Entry 8I4L (electron microscopy, 3.23 A resolution); this record covers chains B and F of the 7 polymer chains in the assembly.

[Chain B (and F)]
Name: The capsid protein(gp 19) of P-SCSP1u
From: Prochlorococcus phage P-SCSP1u
Notes: chain F of this document is another copy of the same molecule, construct and numbering; everything in this record applies to it too
Sequence (328 residues; each row starts with the number of its first residue):
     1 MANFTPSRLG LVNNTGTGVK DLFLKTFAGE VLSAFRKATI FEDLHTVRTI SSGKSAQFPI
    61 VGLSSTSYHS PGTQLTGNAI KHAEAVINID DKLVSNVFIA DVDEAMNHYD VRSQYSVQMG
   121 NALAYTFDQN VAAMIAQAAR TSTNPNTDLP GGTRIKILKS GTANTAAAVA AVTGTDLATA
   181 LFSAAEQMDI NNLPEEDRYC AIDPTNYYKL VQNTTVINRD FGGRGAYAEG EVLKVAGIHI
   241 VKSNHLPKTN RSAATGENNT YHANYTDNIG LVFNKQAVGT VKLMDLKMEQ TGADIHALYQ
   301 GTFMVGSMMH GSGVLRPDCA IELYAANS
Disordered / not traced: 1

[How chain B and chain F interact]
Pairs across the interface (91):
  Ser-52(B) / Thr-26(F)
  Gly-53(B) / Leu-24(F)
  Gly-53(B) / Thr-26(F)
  Lys-54(B) / Lys-20(F)
  Lys-54(B) / Phe-23(F)
  Lys-54(B) / Leu-24(F)  hydrogen bond (backbone-backbone)
  Ser-55(B) / Lys-25(F)
  Ser-55(B) / Thr-26(F)  hydrogen bond (backbone-backbone)
  Ala-56(B) / Thr-26(F)
  Ala-56(B) / Ala-28(F)  hydrophobic
  Gln-57(B) / Thr-26(F)  hydrogen bond (backbone-backbone)
  Gln-57(B) / Phe-27(F)
  Gln-57(B) / Ala-28(F)  hydrogen bond (backbone-backbone)
  Gln-57(B) / His-108(F)  hydrogen bond
  Phe-58(B) / Ala-28(F)  hydrophobic
  Pro-59(B) / Phe-27(F)
  Pro-59(B) / Glu-30(F)
  Pro-59(B) / Val-31(F)
  Pro-59(B) / Leu-32(F)  hydrogen bond (backbone-backbone)
  Pro-59(B) / Tyr-109(F)
  Val-61(B) / Val-31(F)  hydrophobic
  Val-61(B) / Ser-33(F)
  Ser-64(B) / Ser-95(F)
  Ser-64(B) / Gln-118(F)  hydrogen bond (side chain-backbone)
  Ser-64(B) / Met-119(F)
  Ser-64(B) / Ala-122(F)
  Ser-65(B) / Ser-95(F)  hydrogen bond (backbone-side chain)
  Thr-66(B) / Leu-93(F)
  Thr-66(B) / Val-94(F)
  Thr-66(B) / Leu-123(F)
  Thr-66(B) / Thr-126(F)
  Ser-67(B) / Lys-92(F)
  Ser-67(B) / Leu-93(F)
  Ser-67(B) / Val-94(F)  hydrogen bond (backbone-backbone)
  Tyr-68(B) / Asp-91(F)
  Tyr-68(B) / Lys-92(F)
  Tyr-68(B) / Leu-93(F)  hydrophobic
  Tyr-68(B) / Asn-130(F)
  Tyr-68(B) / Thr-255(F)
  Tyr-68(B) / Gly-256(F)
  Tyr-68(B) / Glu-257(F)
  His-69(B) / Lys-92(F)
  His-69(B) / Val-94(F)
  Leu-75(B) / Asn-96(F)
  Leu-75(B) / Phe-303(F)
  Leu-75(B) / Val-305(F)  hydrophobic
  Thr-76(B) / Asn-96(F)
  Thr-76(B) / Phe-303(F)
  Gly-77(B) / Asn-96(F)
  Gly-77(B) / Val-97(F)
  Asn-78(B) / Asn-96(F)  hydrogen bond (backbone-backbone)
  Asn-78(B) / Val-97(F)
  His-82(B) / Tyr-115(F)
  Val-86(B) / Lys-25(F)
  Leu-149(B) / Ala-34(F)  hydrophobic
  Phe-182(B) / Tyr-208(F)  hydrophobic
  Phe-182(B) / Val-211(F)  hydrophobic
  Phe-182(B) / Gln-212(F)
  Phe-182(B) / Tyr-227(F)
  Glu-186(B) / Thr-205(F)
  Asp-189(B) / Tyr-208(F)  hydrogen bond
  Asp-189(B) / Lys-242(F)  salt bridge
  Asn-192(B) / Phe-35(F)
  Asn-192(B) / Lys-37(F)
  Asn-192(B) / Asn-244(F)
  Leu-193(B) / Phe-35(F)  hydrophobic
  Val-216(B) / Tyr-227(F)  hydrophobic
  Asp-220(B) / Ile-217(F)
  Asp-220(B) / Asn-218(F)
  Asp-220(B) / Arg-219(F)
  Asp-220(B) / Asp-220(F)
  Phe-221(B) / Thr-214(F)
  Phe-221(B) / Ile-217(F)  hydrophobic
  Phe-221(B) / Asn-218(F)
  Phe-221(B) / Arg-219(F)
  Phe-221(B) / Ala-226(F)
  Phe-221(B) / Tyr-227(F)  hydrogen bond (backbone-backbone)
  Gly-222(B) / Tyr-227(F)
  Gly-222(B) / Ala-228(F)
  Arg-224(B) / Ala-228(F)
  Arg-224(B) / Glu-229(F)  salt bridge
  Lys-234(B) / Ala-228(F)
  Val-235(B) / Ala-228(F)
  Ala-236(B) / Tyr-227(F)
  Ala-236(B) / Ala-228(F)  hydrogen bond (backbone-backbone)
  Gly-237(B) / Ala-228(F)  hydrogen bond (backbone-backbone)
  Gly-237(B) / Glu-229(F)
  Asn-258(B) / Lys-20(F)  hydrogen bond
  Arg-316(B) / Ser-33(F)  hydrogen bond (side chain-backbone)
  Arg-316(B) / Ala-34(F)
  Arg-316(B) / Phe-35(F)
Also at the interface, not in a pair above, chain B (57 interface residues in all): Ile-50, Ile-60, Gly-62, Leu-63, Gln-74, Ile-80, Asp-91, Ala-178, Ala-185, Ile-190, Asn-191, Pro-194, Glu-195, Thr-215, Arg-219, Gly-223, Gln-276, Leu-315, Cys-319
Also at the interface, not in a pair above, chain F (59 interface residues in all): Arg-36, Ala-38, Asp-90, Phe-98, Gln-114, Pro-204, Gly-225, Gly-230, Tyr-299

[Summary]
57 residues of chain B face 59 of chain F across their interface; the contacts include 16 hydrogen bonds and 2
salt bridges. Polar contacts include Asp-189(B)/Lys-242(F), Arg-224(B)/Glu-229(F) and Gln-57(B)/His-108(F).
Chain B and chain F are both the capsid protein(gp 19) of P-SCSP1u (Prochlorococcus phage P-SCSP1u); the
structure, Capsid structure of the Cyanophage P-SCSP1u, was determined by electron microscopy (same
publication as 8I4M).
